Entry 1E8D (X-ray diffraction, 2.20 A resolution); this record covers chains A and B.

[Chain A (and B)]
Name: Hydroxynitrile lyase
Organism: Manihot esculenta
Notes: EC 4.2.1.37; chain B of this document is another copy of the same molecule, construct and numbering; everything in this record applies to it too
UniProtKB: P52705 (HNL_MANES); residues 2-258 here correspond to UniProt positions 1-257 (UniProt number = residue number - 1)
Sequence (262 residues; numbered -4 to 258; 1 number in that range is skipped by the numbering (no residue carries it; nothing is unmodelled there); the number before each row is that of its first residue; numbers below 1 keep their minus sign (Pro-4 is residue -4)):
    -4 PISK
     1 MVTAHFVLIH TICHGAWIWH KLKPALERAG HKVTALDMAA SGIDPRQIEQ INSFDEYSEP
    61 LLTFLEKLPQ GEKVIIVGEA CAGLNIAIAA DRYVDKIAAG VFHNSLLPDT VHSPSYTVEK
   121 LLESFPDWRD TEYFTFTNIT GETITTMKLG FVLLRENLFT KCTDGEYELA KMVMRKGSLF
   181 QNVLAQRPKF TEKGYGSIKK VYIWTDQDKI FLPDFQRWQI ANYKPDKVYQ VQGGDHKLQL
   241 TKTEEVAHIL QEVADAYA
Differences from the reference sequence: cloning artifact (-4 to -1, 1); engineered mutation Ala80 (Ser79 in P52705)
Residues lining bound ligands:
  - 2-hydroxy-2-methylpropanenitrile (CNH), molecule 1: Thr11, Ile12, His14, Ala80, Cys81, Trp128, Leu149, Leu158, Ile210, Phe211, His236, Lys237
  - 2-hydroxy-2-methylpropanenitrile (CNH), molecule 2: Glu49, Phe136, Thr137
From the paper describing this entry:
  - contacts within the chain: Arg129-Glu156 (salt bridge), Asp208-His236
  - binding site for 2-hydroxy-2-methylpropanenitrile: Thr11, Ile12, Ala80, Cys81, Trp128, Thr137, Leu149, Leu158, Ile210, Phe211, His236
  - catalytic residues: Thr11, His236
  - catalytic residues: Asp208 (proposed by the authors, not directly observed)
  - mutagenesis - T11A: decreased catalytic activity on acetone cyanohydrin
  - mutagenesis - C81A: decreased catalytic activity
  - mutagenesis - D208A, H236A: decreased catalytic activity (citing earlier work)
  - mutagenesis - S80A: abolished catalytic activity on acetone cyanohydrin (citing earlier work)

[Interface between chain A and chain B]
Contacting residue pairs (35):
  Ala16(A) with Met172(B)
  Trp17(A) with Leu169(B), hydrophobic; Met172(B), hydrophobic; Val173(B), hydrophobic
  Trp19(A) with Met172(B)
  His20(A) with Gly165(B); Glu168(B); Leu169(B); Met172(B)
  Lys23(A) with Glu168(B), salt bridge; Met172(B)
  Pro24(A) with Glu168(B)
  Ala35(A) with Met172(B), hydrophobic
  Gly42(A) with Ile43(B)
  Ile43(A) with Met172(B); Val173(B); Met174(B)
  Pro45(A) with Gln47(B)
  Gln47(A) with Pro45(B)
  Asp164(A) with Pro24(B); Arg28(B), salt bridge
  Gly165(A) with His20(B)
  Glu168(A) with His20(B); Lys23(B), salt bridge
  Leu169(A) with His20(B)
  Met172(A) with Ala16(B); Trp17(B), hydrophobic; Trp19(B); His20(B); Lys23(B); Ala35(B), hydrophobic; Ile43(B)
  Val173(A) with Ile43(B)
  Met174(A) with Ile43(B)
  Arg175(A) with Ile43(B)
Interface residues without a listed pair, chain A (22 interface residues in all): Glu27, Asp37, Lys171
Interface residues without a listed pair, chain B (22 interface residues in all): Glu27, Gly42, Asp164, Lys171, Arg175

[Summary]
Chain A and chain B each contribute 22 residues to their interface; the contacts include 3 salt bridges. Polar
contacts include Lys23(A)-Glu168(B) and Asp164(A)-Arg28(B). Ligands of chain A:
2-hydroxy-2-methylpropanenitrile. From the paper: catalytic residues Thr11(A), His236(A) and Asp208(A); C81A,
D208A and H236A of chain A reduce catalytic activity; 5 substitutions were tested in all.
Chain A and chain B are both Hydroxynitrile lyase (Manihot esculenta); the structure, Mechanistic aspects of
cyanogenesis from active site mutant SER80ALA of hydroxynitrile lyase from manihot esculenta in ..., was
determined by X-ray diffraction, deposited together with 1E89.
